Entry 6ZLT (electron microscopy, 3.90 A resolution); this record covers chains A and B.

[Chain A]
Name: SusD homolog
Source organism: Bacteroides thetaiotaomicron (strain ATCC 29148 / DSM 2079 / NCTC 10582 / E50 / VPI-5482)
UniProt: Q8A6W4 (Q8A6W4_BACTN); residues 1-552 here correspond to UniProt positions 19-570 (UniProt number = residue number + 18)
Amino-acid sequence (562 residues; numbered 1 to 562; the number before each row is that of its first residue):
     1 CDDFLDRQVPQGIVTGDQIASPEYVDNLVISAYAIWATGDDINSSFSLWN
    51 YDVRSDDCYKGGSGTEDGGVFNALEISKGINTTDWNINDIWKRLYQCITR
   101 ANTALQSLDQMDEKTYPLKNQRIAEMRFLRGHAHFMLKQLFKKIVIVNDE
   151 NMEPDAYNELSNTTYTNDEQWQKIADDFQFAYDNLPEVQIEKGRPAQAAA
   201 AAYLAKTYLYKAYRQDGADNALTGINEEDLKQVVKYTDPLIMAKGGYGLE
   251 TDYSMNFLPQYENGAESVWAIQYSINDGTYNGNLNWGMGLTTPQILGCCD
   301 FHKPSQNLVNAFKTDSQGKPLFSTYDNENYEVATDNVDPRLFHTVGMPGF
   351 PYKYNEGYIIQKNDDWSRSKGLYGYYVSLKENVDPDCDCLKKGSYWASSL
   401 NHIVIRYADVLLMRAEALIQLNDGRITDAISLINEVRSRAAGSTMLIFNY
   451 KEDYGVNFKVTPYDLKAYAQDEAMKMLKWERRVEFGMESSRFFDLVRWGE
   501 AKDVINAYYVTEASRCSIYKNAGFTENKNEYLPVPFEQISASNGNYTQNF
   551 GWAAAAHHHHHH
Not modelled in the structure: 553-562
Cystine bridges: Cys298-Cys299, Cys387-Cys389
Differences from the reference sequence: expression tag (553-562)
What the authors report for this chain:
  - mutagenesis - W85A, C298A: abolished binding to levan (citing earlier work)
  - mutagenesis - Y395A (6-fold): decreased binding to levan (citing earlier work)
  - mutagenesis - W85A: unchanged growth in response to levan
  - mutagenesis - W85A: unchanged expression
  - mutagenesis - W85A: abolished binding to ~DP9 FOS
  - mutagenesis - D41A/N43A/D67A/W85A/C298A/R368A/Y395A (8 h): decreased growth
  - mutagenesis - D41A/N43A/D67A/W85A/C298A/R368A/Y395A: decreased expression

[Chain B]
Name: SusC homolog
Source organism: Bacteroides thetaiotaomicron (strain ATCC 29148 / DSM 2079 / NCTC 10582 / E50 / VPI-5482)
UniProt: Q8A6W3 (Q8A6W3_BACTN); residues 84-1016 here correspond to UniProt positions 109-1041 (UniProt number = residue number + 25)
Amino-acid sequence (933 residues; row label = number of the first residue in the row):
    84 VVVTGYTTQRKADLTGAVSVVKVDEIQKQGENNPVKALQGRVPGMNITAD
   134 GNPSGSATVRIRGIGTLNNNDPLYIIDGVPTKAGMHELNGNDIESIQVLK
   184 DAASASIYGSRAANGVIIITTKQGKKGQIKINFDASVSASMYQSKMNVLN
   234 TEQYGRAMWQAYVNDGENPNGNALGYAYNWGYNADGNPVLYGMTLSKYLD
   284 SKNTMPVADTDWFDEITRTGVIQQYNLSVSNGSEKGSSFFSLGYYKNLGV
   334 IKDTDFDRFSARMNSDYKLIDDILTIGQHFTLNRTSEVQAPGGIIETALD
   384 IPSAIPVYASDGSWGGPVGGWPDRRNPRAVLEYNKDNRYTYWRMFGDAYV
   434 NLTPFKGFNLRSTFGLDYANKQARYFTYPYQEGTQTNNGKSAVEAKQEHW
   484 TKWMWNAIATYQLEVGKHRGDVMIGMELNREDDSHFSGYKEDFSILTPDY
   534 MWPDAGSGTAQAYGAGEGYSLVSFFGKMNYSYADRYLLSLTLRRDGSSRF
   584 GKNHRYATFPSVSLGWRITQENFMKELTWLDDLKLRASWGQTGNQEISNL
   634 ARYTIYAPNYGTTDSFGGQSYGTAYDITGSNGGGVLPSGFKRNQIGNDNI
   684 KWETTTQTNVGIDFSLFKQSLYGSLEYYYKKATDILTEMAGVGVLGEGGS
   734 RWINSGAMKNQGFEFNLGYRNKTAFGLTYDLNGNISTYRNEILELPETVA
   784 ANGKFGGNGVKSVVGHTYGAQVGYIADGIFKSQDEVDNHATQEGAAVGRI
   834 RYRDIDHNGVIDERDQNWIYDPTPSFSYGLNIYLEYKNFDLTMFWQGVQG
   884 VDIISDVKKKSDFWSASNVGFLNKGTRLLNAWSPTNPNSDIPALTRSDTN
   934 NEQRVSTYFVENGSFLKLRNIQLGYTVPAVISKKMRMDRLRFYCSAQNLL
   984 TIKSKNFTGEDPENPNFSYPIPVNITFGLNIGF

[How chain A and chain B interact]
Pairs across the interface - 103 pairs, chain A then chain B:
  Asp2(A) - Tyr589(B)
  Phe4(A) - Leu511(B)  hydrophobic
  Phe4(A) - Asn512(B)
  Phe4(A) - Arg513(B)
  Phe4(A) - Leu554(B)
  Leu5(A) - Gly579(B)
  Leu5(A) - Ser580(B)
  Leu5(A) - Ser581(B)
  Leu5(A) - Arg588(B)
  Asp6(A) - Arg588(B)  salt bridge
  Arg7(A) - Arg513(B)
  Gln8(A) - Arg513(B)
  Gln8(A) - Glu514(B)
  Gln8(A) - Asp515(B)
  Gln8(A) - Gly551(B)
  Gln8(A) - Tyr552(B)  hydrogen bond (side chain-backbone)
  Gln8(A) - Ser553(B)
  Gln11(A) - Gly549(B)
  Ile13(A) - Leu633(B)  hydrophobic
  Ile13(A) - Ile638(B)  hydrophobic
  Val14(A) - Tyr639(B)  hydrogen bond (backbone-backbone)
  Thr15(A) - Tyr636(B)  hydrogen bond (side chain-backbone)
  Thr15(A) - Thr637(B)
  Gly16(A) - Tyr636(B)  hydrogen bond (backbone-backbone)
  Gly16(A) - Thr637(B)
  Ile19(A) - Tyr639(B)  hydrophobic
  Ile19(A) - Phe673(B)  hydrophobic
  Asn27(A) - Ser671(B)  hydrogen bond (side chain-backbone)
  Asn27(A) - Gly672(B)
  Asn27(A) - Phe673(B)
  Leu28(A) - Phe673(B)  hydrophobic
  Ile30(A) - Ala657(B)
  Ile30(A) - Pro670(B)  hydrophobic
  Ser31(A) - Thr656(B)
  Ser31(A) - Phe673(B)  hydrogen bond (side chain-backbone)
  Ser31(A) - Lys674(B)
  Tyr33(A) - Tyr658(B)  hydrophobic
  Ala34(A) - Gly655(B)
  Ala34(A) - Thr656(B)
  Ala34(A) - Ala657(B)
  Ala34(A) - Tyr658(B)  hydrophobic
  Ile35(A) - Gly655(B)
  Thr38(A) - Gln652(B)  hydrogen bond (side chain-backbone)
  Thr38(A) - Ser653(B)  hydrogen bond (side chain-backbone)
  Thr38(A) - Gly655(B)
  Gly39(A) - Gln652(B)  hydrogen bond (backbone-backbone)
  Asp40(A) - Gly651(B)
  Asp40(A) - Gln652(B)
  Asp41(A) - Gly650(B)
  Asp41(A) - Gln652(B)
  Ile42(A) - Gly650(B)
  Arg93(A) - Gln652(B)  hydrogen bond
  Arg93(A) - Tyr654(B)  hydrogen bond
  Tyr95(A) - Gly726(B)
  Tyr95(A) - Val727(B)  hydrophobic
  Tyr95(A) - Gly729(B)
  Gln96(A) - Tyr654(B)  hydrogen bond
  Gln96(A) - Gly729(B)
  Gln96(A) - Glu730(B)
  Thr99(A) - Val727(B)
  Thr99(A) - Leu728(B)  hydrogen bond (side chain-backbone)
  Thr99(A) - Gly729(B)
  Arg100(A) - Lys674(B)
  Arg100(A) - Glu730(B)
  Thr103(A) - Tyr639(B)
  Val145(A) - Val727(B)  hydrophobic
  Pro154(A) - Ile678(B)  hydrophobic
  Tyr157(A) - Val727(B)
  Tyr157(A) - Leu728(B)  hydrophobic
  Glu191(A) - Ile660(B)
  Glu191(A) - Thr661(B)
  Lys192(A) - Thr661(B)
  Gly193(A) - Ile660(B)
  Glu262(A) - Asn664(B)  hydrogen bond
  Gln272(A) - Tyr658(B)
  Gln272(A) - Asp659(B)
  Gln272(A) - Gly662(B)
  Tyr273(A) - Asn664(B)
  Ser274(A) - Asp659(B)  hydrogen bond
  Ser274(A) - Asn664(B)
  Ile275(A) - Asn664(B)  hydrogen bond (backbone-side chain)
  Ile275(A) - Gly665(B)
  Asn276(A) - Gly665(B)
  Asn276(A) - Gly666(B)  hydrogen bond (backbone-backbone)
  Asn276(A) - Gly667(B)
  Asp277(A) - Tyr643(B)  hydrogen bond (backbone-side chain)
  Asp277(A) - Gly666(B)
  Asp277(A) - Gly667(B)
  Asp277(A) - Leu669(B)
  Gly278(A) - Gly667(B)
  Thr279(A) - Tyr643(B)
  Thr279(A) - Gly644(B)  hydrogen bond (side chain-backbone)
  Thr279(A) - Thr645(B)
  Tyr280(A) - Gly644(B)  hydrogen bond (backbone-backbone)
  Tyr280(A) - Thr645(B)
  Tyr280(A) - Asp647(B)
  Asn283(A) - Ala657(B)
  Asn283(A) - Tyr658(B)
  Ser394(A) - Phe649(B)
  Ser399(A) - Asn664(B)  hydrogen bond
  Gln538(A) - Gly726(B)
  Ala541(A) - Val725(B)  hydrophobic
  Tyr546(A) - Val727(B)
Interface residues without a listed pair, chain A (63 interface residues in all): Cys1, Pro10, Ala37, Asn158, Arg194, Asn263, Ala270, Ile271, Trp286, Tyr395, Asn401
Interface residues without a listed pair, chain B (61 interface residues in all): Trp486, Met509, Glu550, Val555, Thr646, Arg675

[Overview]
63 residues of chain A and 61 residues of chain B are in contact; the contacts include 21 hydrogen bonds and 1
salt bridge. Polar pairs include Asp6(A)-Arg588(B), Gln8(A)-Tyr552(B) and Thr15(A)-Tyr636(B). The paper
reports that W85A and C298A of chain A abolish binding to levan; Y395A of chain A reduces binding to levan.
Chain A is SusD homolog and chain B is SusC homolog, both from Bacteroides thetaiotaomicron (strain ATCC 29148
/ DSM 2079 / NCTC 10582 / E50 / VPI-5482); the structure, Open-open state of the Bt1762-Bt1763 levan transport
system, was determined by electron microscopy together with 6Z8I, 6Z9A, 6ZAZ, 6ZLU and 6ZM1 from the same
study.
